8YFQ - chains A and N of the 17 polymer chains in the assembly; structure by electron microscopy, 3.30 A resolution.

# Chain A
Molecule: DNA-directed RNA polymerase subunit
From: Komagataella phaffii
Notes: EC 2.7.7.6
Reference sequence: C4R4Y0 (C4R4Y0_KOMPG); residue numbers follow UniProt; this construct covers 1-1743
Amino-acid sequence (1743 residues; numbered 1 to 1743; the number before each row is that of its first residue):
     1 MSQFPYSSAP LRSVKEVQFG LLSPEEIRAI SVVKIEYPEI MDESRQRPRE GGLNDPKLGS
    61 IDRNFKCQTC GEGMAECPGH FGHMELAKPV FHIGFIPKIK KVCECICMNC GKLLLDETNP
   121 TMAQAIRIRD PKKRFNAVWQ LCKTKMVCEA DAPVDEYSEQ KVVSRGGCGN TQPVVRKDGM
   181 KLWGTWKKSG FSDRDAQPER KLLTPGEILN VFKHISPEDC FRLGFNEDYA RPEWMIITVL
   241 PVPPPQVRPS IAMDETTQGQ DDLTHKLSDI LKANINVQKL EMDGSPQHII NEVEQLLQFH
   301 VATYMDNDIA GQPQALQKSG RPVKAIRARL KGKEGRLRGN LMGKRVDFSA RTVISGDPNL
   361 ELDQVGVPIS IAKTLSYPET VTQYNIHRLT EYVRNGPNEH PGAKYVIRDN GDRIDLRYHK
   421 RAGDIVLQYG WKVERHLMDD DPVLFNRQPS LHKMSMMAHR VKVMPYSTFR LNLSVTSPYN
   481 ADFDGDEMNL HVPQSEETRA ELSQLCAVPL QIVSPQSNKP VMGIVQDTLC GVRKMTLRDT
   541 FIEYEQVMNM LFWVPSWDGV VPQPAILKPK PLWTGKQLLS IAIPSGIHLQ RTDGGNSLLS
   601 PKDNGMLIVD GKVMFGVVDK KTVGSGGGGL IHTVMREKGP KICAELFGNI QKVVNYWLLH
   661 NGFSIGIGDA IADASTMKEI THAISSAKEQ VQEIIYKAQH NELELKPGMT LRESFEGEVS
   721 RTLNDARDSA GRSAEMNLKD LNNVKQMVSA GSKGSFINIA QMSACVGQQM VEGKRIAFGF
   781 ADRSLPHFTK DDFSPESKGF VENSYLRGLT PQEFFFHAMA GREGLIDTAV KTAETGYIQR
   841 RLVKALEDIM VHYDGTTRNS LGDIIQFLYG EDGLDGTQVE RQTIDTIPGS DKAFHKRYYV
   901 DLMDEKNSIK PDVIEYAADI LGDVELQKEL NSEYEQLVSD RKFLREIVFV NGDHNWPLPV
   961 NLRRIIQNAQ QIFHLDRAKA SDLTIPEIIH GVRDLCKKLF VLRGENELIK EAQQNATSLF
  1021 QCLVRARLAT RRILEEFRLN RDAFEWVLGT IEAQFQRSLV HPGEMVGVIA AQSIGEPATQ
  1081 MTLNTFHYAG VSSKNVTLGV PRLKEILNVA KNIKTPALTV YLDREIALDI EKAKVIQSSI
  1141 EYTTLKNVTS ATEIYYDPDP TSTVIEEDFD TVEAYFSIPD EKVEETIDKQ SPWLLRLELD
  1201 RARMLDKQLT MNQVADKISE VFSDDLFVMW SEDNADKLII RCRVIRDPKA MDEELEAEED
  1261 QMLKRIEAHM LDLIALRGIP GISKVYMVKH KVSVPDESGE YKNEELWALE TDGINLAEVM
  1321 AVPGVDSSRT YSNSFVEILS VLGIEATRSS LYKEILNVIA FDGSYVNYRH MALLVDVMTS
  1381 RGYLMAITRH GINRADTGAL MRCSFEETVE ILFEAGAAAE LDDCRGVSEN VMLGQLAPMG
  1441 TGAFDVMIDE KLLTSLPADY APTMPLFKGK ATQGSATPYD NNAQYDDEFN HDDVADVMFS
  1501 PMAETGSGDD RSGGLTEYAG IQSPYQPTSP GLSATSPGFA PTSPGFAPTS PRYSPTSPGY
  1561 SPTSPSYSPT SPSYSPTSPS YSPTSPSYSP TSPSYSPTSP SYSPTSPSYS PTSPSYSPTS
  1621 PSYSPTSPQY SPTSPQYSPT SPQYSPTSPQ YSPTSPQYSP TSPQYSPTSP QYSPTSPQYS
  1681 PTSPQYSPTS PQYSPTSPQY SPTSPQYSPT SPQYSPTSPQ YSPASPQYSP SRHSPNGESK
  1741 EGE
Disordered / not traced: 1, 152-163, 189-196, 1082-1094, 1177-1190, 1248-1257, 1457-1743
Bound ions: Zn2+ site 1: Cys67, Cys70, Cys77, His80; Zn2+ site 2: Cys107, Cys110, Cys148, Cys168; Mg2+: Asp482, Asp484, Asp486 (shared with 1 residue of chain P)

# Chain N
Molecule: 90-nt DNA strand
Sequence (90 nucleotides; each row starts with the number of its first residue; numbers below 1 keep their minus sign (DG-29 is residue -29)):
   -29 GTCAAGGCAG TACTAGTAAT TTAGCAATCC AACTACTTTA TCTTTTAATC AATCTACAAT
    31 AACTGGGGGG CTACCGACGC TAGGGATCCT
Disordered / not traced: -29 to -19, -9 to 0, 20-60

# Chain A / chain N interface
Pairs across the interface (9; chain A residue first):
  Arg176(A) with DT9(N), salt bridge to the phosphate; DA10(N), salt bridge to the phosphate
  Asn1108(A) with DA5(N), phosphate contact
  Val1109(A) with DA5(N), phosphate contact
  Ala1110(A) with DA5(N), phosphate contact
  Lys1111(A) with DA5(N), salt bridge to the phosphate; DC6(N), salt bridge to the phosphate
  His1390(A) with DA5(N), phosphate contact; DC6(N), sugar contact
Also at the interface, not in a pair above, chain A (10 interface residues in all): Lys101, Trp139, Lys318, Asn1112
Also at the interface, not in a pair above, chain N (6 interface residues in all): DT-10, DT8

# In short
10 residues of chain A face 6 of chain N across their interface; the contacts include 4 salt bridges. Polar
contacts include Arg176(A)-DT9(N), Arg176(A)-DA10(N) and Lys1111(A)-DA5(N). Cys67(A), Cys70(A), Cys77(A) and
His80(A) form the Zn2+ site 1.
Here chain A is DNA-directed RNA polymerase subunit (Komagataella phaffii) and chain N is a 90-nt DNA strand.
Entry 8YFQ (Cryo EM structure of Komagataella phaffii RNAPII-Rat1-Rai1 pre-termination complex) was determined
by electron microscopy, deposited together with 8YF5, 8YFE and 8YFR.
